Entry 7QNA (electron microscopy, 3.00 A resolution); this record covers chains D and N of the 6 polymer chains in the assembly.

[Chain D]
Molecule: Gamma-aminobutyric acid receptor subunit beta-3
Organism: Homo sapiens
UniProt: P28472 (GBRB3_HUMAN); residues -24 to 448 here correspond to UniProt positions 1-473 (UniProt number = residue number + 25)
Chain sequence (473 residues; numbered -24 to 448; the number before each row is that of its first residue; numbers below 1 keep their minus sign (Met-24 is residue -24)):
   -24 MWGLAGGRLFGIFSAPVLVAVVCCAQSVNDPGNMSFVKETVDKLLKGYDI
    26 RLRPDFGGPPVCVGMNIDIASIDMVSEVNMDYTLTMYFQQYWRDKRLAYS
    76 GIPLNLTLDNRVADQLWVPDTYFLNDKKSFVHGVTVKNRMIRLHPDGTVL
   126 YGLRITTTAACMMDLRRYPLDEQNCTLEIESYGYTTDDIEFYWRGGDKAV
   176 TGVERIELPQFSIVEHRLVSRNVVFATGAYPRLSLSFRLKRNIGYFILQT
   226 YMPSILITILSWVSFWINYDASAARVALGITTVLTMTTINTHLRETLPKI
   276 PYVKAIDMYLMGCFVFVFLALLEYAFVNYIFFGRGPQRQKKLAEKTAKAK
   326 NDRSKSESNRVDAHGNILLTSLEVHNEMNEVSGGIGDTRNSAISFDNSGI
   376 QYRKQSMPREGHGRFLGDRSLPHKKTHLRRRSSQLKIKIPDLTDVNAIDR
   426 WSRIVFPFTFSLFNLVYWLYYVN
Not modelled in the structure: -24 to 6, 308-421, 448
Cystine bridges: Cys136-Cys150
Glycans and other covalent adducts: N-acetylglucosamine (NAG) linked to Asn80; glycan linked to Asn149
UniProt features mapped onto this chain:
  - binding site (benzamidine): Asp95 to Tyr97, Glu155 to Tyr157, Phe200
  - binding site (4-aminobutanoate): Tyr97, Glu155, Tyr157, Thr202
  - binding site (histamine): Tyr97, Ser156, Tyr157, Thr202
  - glycosylation (N-linked (GlcNAc...) asparagine): Asn8, Asn80, Asn149

[Chain N]
Molecule: Nanobody Nb25
Organism: Lama glama
Notes: antibody fragment or engineered binder
Chain sequence (121 residues; row label = number of the first residue in the row; note: 389 numbers in that range are skipped by the numbering (no residue carries them; nothing is unmodelled there)):
     1 QVQLVESGGGLVQ
   403 GSLRLSCAASGHTFNYPIMGWFRQAPGKEREFVGAISWSGGSTSYADSVK
   453 DRFTISRDNAKNTVYLEMNNLKPEDTAVYYCAAKGRYSGGLYYPTNYDYW
   503 GQGTQVTV
Cystine bridges: Cys409-Cys483

[Chain D / chain N interface]
Pairs across the interface (8):
  Lys173(D) with Asp449(N), salt bridge
  Glu179(D) with Ser439(N), hydrogen bond (backbone-side chain); Ser444(N); Leu493(N)
  Arg180(D) with Gly491(N), hydrogen bond (side chain-backbone)
  Glu182(D) with Pro419(N); Arg488(N), salt bridge
  Ile188(D) with Ser444(N), hydrogen bond (backbone-side chain)
Other interface residues (no listed pair), chain D (6 interface residues in all): Val178
Other interface residues (no listed pair), chain N (11 interface residues in all): Ile420, Ser441, Lys452, Gly492

[Overview]
The interface between chain D and chain N involves 6 residues on one side and 11 on the other, with 3 hydrogen
bonds and 2 salt bridges. Among the polar pairs are Lys173(D)-Asp449(N), Glu182(D)-Arg488(N) and
Glu179(D)-Ser439(N). N-acetylglucosamine is covalently linked to Asn80(D).
Here chain D is Gamma-aminobutyric acid receptor subunit beta-3 (Homo sapiens) and chain N is Nanobody Nb25
(Lama glama). Entry 7QNA (Cryo-EM structure of human full-length alpha4beta3gamma2 GABA(A)R in complex with
GABA and nanobody Nb25) was determined by electron microscopy together with 7QN5, 7QN6, 7QN7, 7QN8, 7QN9, 7QNB
and 3 further entries from the same study.
